Entry 1IZ0 (X-ray diffraction, 2.30 A resolution); this record covers chain A.

# Chain A
Molecule: Quinone oxidoreductase
Organism: Thermus thermophilus
Notes: EC 1.6.5.5
UniProt: Q8L3C8 (Q8L3C8_THETH); residues 1-302 here = UniProt positions 1-302
Amino-acid sequence (302 residues; each row starts with the number of its first residue):
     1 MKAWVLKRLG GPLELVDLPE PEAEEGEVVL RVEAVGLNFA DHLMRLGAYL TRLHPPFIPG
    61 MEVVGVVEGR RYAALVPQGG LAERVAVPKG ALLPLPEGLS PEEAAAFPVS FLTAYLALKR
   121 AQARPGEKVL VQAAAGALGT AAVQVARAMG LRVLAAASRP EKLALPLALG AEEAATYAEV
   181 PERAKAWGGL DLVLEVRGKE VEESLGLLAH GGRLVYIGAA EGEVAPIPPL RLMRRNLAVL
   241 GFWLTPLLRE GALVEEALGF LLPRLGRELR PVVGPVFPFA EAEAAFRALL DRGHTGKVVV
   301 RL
Disordered / not traced: 218-224
Differences from the reference sequence: modified residue (1, 44, 61, 149, 233)
Modified residues: Mse1, Mse44, Mse61, Mse149, Mse233 (selenomethionine; parent Met)
Reported in the primary citation:
  - binding site for sulfate ion: Ser158, Lys162, Tyr177, Arg292
  - conformationally variable residues (order/disorder transition): Gly218 to Val224
  - catalytic residues: Asn38, Tyr49, Thr113 (by similarity / conservation)
  - specificity-determining residues: Ser158, Tyr177, Arg292 (proposed by the authors, not directly observed)

# Overview
From the paper: catalytic residues Asn38, Tyr49 and Thr113; a binding site for sulfate ion at Ser158, Lys162
and Tyr177 among others.
Chain A is Quinone oxidoreductase (Thermus thermophilus); the structure, Crystal Structures of the Quinone
Oxidoreductase from Thermus thermophilus HB8 and Its Complex with NADPH, was determined by X-ray diffraction
(same publication as 1IYZ).
